Entry 4V9F (X-ray diffraction, 2.40 A resolution); this record covers chains 0 and B of the 34 polymer chains in the assembly.

[Chain 0]
Molecule: 23S Ribosomal RNA
From: Haloarcula marismortui
Sequence (2910 nucleotides; numbered 8 to 2917; the number before each row is that of its first residue):
     8 ACUAUGCCAG CUGGUGGAUU GCUCGGCUCA GGCGCUGAUG AAGGACGUGC CAAGCUGCGA
    68 UAAGCUGUGG GGAGCCGCAC GGAGGCGAAG AACCACAGAU UUCCGAAUGA GAAUCUCUCU
   128 AACAAUUGCU UCGCGCAAUG AGGAACCCCG AGAACUGAAA CAUCUCAGUA UCGGGAGGAA
   188 CAGAAAACGC AACGUGAUGU CGUUAGUAAC CGCGAGUGAA CGCGAUACAG CCCAAACCGA
   248 AGCCCUCACG GGCAAUGUGG UGUCAGGGCU ACCUCUCAUC AGCCGACCGU CUUCACGAAG
   308 UCUCUUGGAA UAGAGCGUGA UACAGGGUGA CAACCCCGUA CUGAAGACCA GUACGCUGUG
   368 CGGUAGUGCC AGAGUAGCGG GGGUUGGAUA UCCCUCGCGA AUAACGCAGG CAUCGACUGC
   428 GAAGGCUAAA CACAACCUGA GACCGAUAGU GAACAAGUAG UGUGAACGAA CGCUGCAAAG
   488 UACCCUCAGA AGGGAGGCGA AAUAGAGCAU GAAAUCAGUU GGCGAUCGAG CGACAGGGCA
   548 UACAAGGUCC CUUGACGAAU GACCGAGACG CGAGUCUCCA GUAAGACUCA CGGGAAGCCG
   608 AUGUUCUGUC GUACGUUUUG AAAAACGAGC CAGGGAGUGU GUCUGUAUGG CAAGUCUAAC
   668 CGGAGUAUCC GGGGAGGCAC AGGGAAACCG ACAUGGCCGC AGGGCUUUGC CCGAGGGCCG
   728 CCGUCUUCAA GGGCGGGGAG CCAUGUGGAC ACGACCCGAA UCCGGACGAU CUACGCAUGG
   788 ACAAGAUGAA GCGUGCCGAA AGGCACGUGG AAGUCUGUUA GAGUUGGUGU CCUACAAUAC
   848 CCUCUCGUGA UCUAUGUGUA GGGGUGAAAG GCCCAUCGAG UCCGGCAACA GCUGGUUCCA
   908 AUCGAAACAU GUCGAAGCAU GACCUCCGCC GAGGUAGUCU GUGAGGUAGA GCGACCGAUU
   968 GGUGUGUCCG CCUCCGAGAG GAGUCGGCCC UCCUGUCAAA CUCCAAACUU ACAGACGCUG
  1028 UUUGACGCGG GGAUUCCGGU GCGCGGGGUA AGCCUGUGUA CCAGGAGGGG AACAACCCAG
  1088 AGAUAGGUUA AGGUCCCCAA GUGUGGAUUA AGUGUAAUCC UCUGAAGGUG GUCUCGAGCC
  1148 CUAGACAGCC GGGAGGUGAG CUUAGAAGCA GCUACCCUCU AAGAAAAGCG UAACAGCUUA
  1208 CCGGCCGAGG UUUGAGGCGC CCAAAAUGAU CGGGACUCAA AUCCACCACC GAGACCUGUC
  1268 CGUACCACUC AUACUGGUAA UCGAGUAGAU UGGCGCUCUA AUUGGAUGGA AGCAGGGGCG
  1328 AGAGCUCCUG UGGACCGAUU AGUGACGAAA AUCCUGGCCA UAGUAGCAGC GAUAGUCGGG
  1388 UGAGAACCCC GACGGCCUAA UGGAUAAGGG UUCCUCAGCA CUGCUGAUCA GCUGAGGGUU
  1448 AGCCGGUCCU AAGUCUCACC GCAACUCGAC UGAGACGAAA UGGGAAACAG GUUAAUAUUC
  1508 CUGUGCCAUC AUGCAGUGAA AGUUGACGCC CUGGGGUCGA UCACGCCGGG CAUUCGCCCG
  1568 GUCGAACCGU CCAACUCCGU GGAAGCCGUA AUGGCAGGAA GCGGACGAAC GGCGGCAUAG
  1628 GGAAACGUGA UUCAACCUGG GGCCCAUGAA AAGACGAGCA UGAUGUCCGU ACCGAGAACC
  1688 GACACAGGUG UCCAUGGCGG CGAAAGCCAA GGCCUGUCGG GAGCAACCAA CGUUAGGGAA
  1748 UUCGGCAAGU UAGUCCCGUA CCUUCGGAAG AAGGGAUGCC UGCUCCGGAA CGGAGCAGGU
  1808 CGCAGUGACU CGGAAGCUCG GACUGUCUAG UAACAACAUA GGUGACCGCA AAUCCGCAAG
  1868 GACUCGUACG GUCACUGAAU CCUGCCCAGU GCAGGUAUCU GAACACCUCG UACAAGAGGA
  1928 CGAAGGACCU GUCAACGGCG GGGGUAACUA UGACCCUCUU AAGGUAGCGU AGUACCUUGC
  1988 CGCAUCAGUA GCGGCUUGCA UGAAUGGAUU AACCAGAGCU UCACUGUCCC AACGUUGGGC
  2048 CCGGUGAACU GUACAUUCCA GUGCGGAGUC UGGAGACACC CAGGGGGAAG CGAAGACCCU
  2108 AUGGAGCUUU ACUGCAGGCU GUCGCUGAGA CGUGGUCGCC GAUGUGCAGC AUAGGUAGGA
  2168 GACACUACAC AGGUACCCGC GCUAGCGGGC CACCGAGUCA ACAGUGAAAU ACUACCCGUC
  2228 GGUGACUGCG ACUCUCACUC CGGGAGGAGG ACACCGAUAG CCGGGCAGUU UGACUGGGGC
  2288 GGUACGCGCU CGAAAAGAUA UCGAGCGCGC CCUAUGGUCA UCUCAGCCGG GACAGAGACC
  2348 CGGCGAAGAG UGCAAGAGCA AAAGAUGACU UGACAGUGUU CUUCCCAACG AGGAACGCUG
  2408 ACGCGAAAGC GUGGUCUAGC GAACCAAUUA GCCUGCUUGA UGCGGGCAAU UGAUGACAGA
  2468 AAAGCUACCC UAGGGAUAAC AGAGUCGUCA CUCGCAAGAG CACAUAUCGA CCGAGUGGCU
  2528 UGCUACCUCG AUGUCGGUUC CCUCCAUCCU GCCCGUGCAG AAGCGGGCAA GGGUGAGGUU
  2588 GUUCGCCUAU UAAAGGAGGU CGUGAGCUGG GUUUAGACCG UCGUGAGACA GGUCGGCUGC
  2648 UAUCUACUGG GUGUGUAAUG GUGUCUGACA AGAACGACCG UAUAGUACGA GAGGAACUAC
  2708 GGUUGGUGGC CACUGGUGUA CCGGUUGUUC GAGAGAGCAC GUGCCGGGUA GCCACGCCAC
  2768 ACGGGGUAAG AGCUGAACGC AUCUAAGCUC GAAACCCACU UGGAAAAGAG ACACCGCCGA
  2828 GGUCCCGCGU ACAAGACGCG GUCGAUAGAC UCGGGGUGUG CGCGUCGAGG UAACGAGACG
  2888 UUAAGCCCAC GAGCACUAAC AGACCAAAGC
Not modelled in the structure: 973-995, 1953-1955, 2150-2225
Modified residues: 1MA (6-hydro-1-methyladenosine-5'-monophosphate) at position 628, OMU (o2'-methyluridine 5'-monophosphate) at position 2587, OMG (o2'-methylguanosine-5'-monophosphate) at position 2588, UR3 (3-methyluridine-5'-monophoshate) at position 2619, PSU (pseudouridine-5'-monophosphate) at position 2621
Bound ions: Mg2+ site 1 near G28 (its only coordinating residue here); Na+ site 1: C40, G41, C443; Na+ site 2 near G56 (its only coordinating residue here); Na+ site 3: G66, U108; Mg2+ site 2 near U115 (its only coordinating residue here); Na+ site 4: C130, U146; Na+ site 5: C141, G142; Mg2+ site 3: G147, A183 (shared with 1 residue of chain M); Mg2+ site 4: C162, U2276; Mg2+ site 5: G164, A169; Na+ site 6: A165, A166, A167; Mg2+ site 6: A166, G219; 98 more Mg2+ sites not listed; 64 more Na+ sites not listed; 2 more K+ sites not listed

[Chain B]
Molecule: 50S ribosomal protein L3P
From: Haloarcula marismortui
UniProt: P20279 (RL3_HALMA); residues 0-337 here correspond to UniProt positions 1-338 (UniProt number = residue number + 1)
Chain sequence (338 residues; each row starts with the number of its first residue; numbering starts at 0):
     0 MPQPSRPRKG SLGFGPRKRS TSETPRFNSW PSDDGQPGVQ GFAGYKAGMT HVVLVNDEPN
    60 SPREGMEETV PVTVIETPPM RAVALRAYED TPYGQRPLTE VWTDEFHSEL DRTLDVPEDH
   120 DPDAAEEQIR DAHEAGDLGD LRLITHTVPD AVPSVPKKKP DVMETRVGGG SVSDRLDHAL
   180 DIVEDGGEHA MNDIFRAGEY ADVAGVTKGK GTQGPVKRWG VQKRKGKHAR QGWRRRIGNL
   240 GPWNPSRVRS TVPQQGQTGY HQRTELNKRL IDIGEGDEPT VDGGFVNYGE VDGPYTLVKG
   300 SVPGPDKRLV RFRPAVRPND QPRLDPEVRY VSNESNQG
Not modelled in the structure: 0
Bound ions: Na+ site 1: Arg229 (shared with G836(0), U837(0), A1736(0), A1737(0) of chain 0); Mg2+ site 1: Gln230 (shared with G836(0), U2615(0) of chain 0); Na+ site 2: Gln230 (shared with U837(0) of chain 0); Mg2+ site 2: Asn335 (shared with A2757(0) of chain 0)

[How chain 0 and chain B interact]
Contacting residue pairs (332):
  U835(0) with Lys226(B), phosphate contact; Arg229(B), salt bridge to the phosphate; Gln230(B), hydrogen bond to the phosphate
  G836(0) with Arg229(B), phosphate contact; Gln230(B), phosphate contact
  U837(0) with Gln230(B), phosphate contact; Gly231(B), phosphate contact
  U1234(0) with Pro244(B), base contact; Arg246(B), hydrogen bond to the base; Arg248(B), hydrogen bond to the sugar
  A1732(0) with Thr211(B), hydrogen bond to the sugar; Gln212(B), sugar contact
  A1733(0) with Thr211(B), sugar contact; Gln212(B), sugar contact; Gly213(B), hydrogen bond to the phosphate; Gln254(B), sugar contact
  C1734(0) with Arg234(B), salt bridge to the phosphate; Arg235(B), hydrogen bond to the sugar
  C1735(0) with Gly231(B), phosphate contact; Trp232(B), phosphate contact; Arg233(B), hydrogen bond to the phosphate; Arg234(B), hydrogen bond to the phosphate; Arg235(B), salt bridge to the phosphate
  A1736(0) with Gly231(B), phosphate contact; Arg233(B), salt bridge to the phosphate
  C1750(0) with Lys226(B), base contact
  G1751(0) with Lys226(B), hydrogen bond to the base
  C1753(0) with Lys226(B), sugar contact; Arg229(B), hydrogen bond to the base
  A1754(0) with Arg229(B), hydrogen bond to the sugar
  U2034(0) with Gly225(B), hydrogen bond to the phosphate
  C2035(0) with Lys224(B), phosphate contact; Gly225(B), hydrogen bond to the phosphate
  C2036(0) with Lys224(B), salt bridge to the phosphate
  C2037(0) with Lys224(B), hydrogen bond to the phosphate
  A2038(0) with Gln221(B), phosphate contact; Lys222(B), hydrogen bond to the phosphate; Lys224(B), salt bridge to the phosphate
  A2039(0) with Val215(B), phosphate contact; Lys222(B), phosphate contact; Arg234(B), salt bridge to the phosphate
  C2065(0) with Ser245(B), phosphate contact; Arg246(B), hydrogen bond to the phosphate
  C2066(0) with Pro244(B), phosphate contact; Arg246(B), salt bridge to the phosphate
  A2089(0) with Gln254(B), base contact
  G2090(0) with Gln253(B), hydrogen bond to the base; Gln254(B), sugar contact
  G2091(0) with Arg235(B), salt bridge to the phosphate; Leu239(B), base contact; Gln253(B), hydrogen bond to the base
  G2092(0) with Trp232(B), hydrogen bond to the phosphate; Arg235(B), salt bridge to the phosphate; Leu239(B), sugar contact
  G2093(0) with Asn238(B), phosphate contact; Leu239(B), hydrogen bond to the phosphate; Gly240(B), sugar contact; Pro241(B), hydrogen bond to the sugar; Trp242(B), hydrogen bond to the sugar; Pro244(B), sugar contact; Ser245(B), hydrogen bond to the base; Arg246(B), hydrogen bond to the base; Val247(B), base contact
  G2094(0) with Trp242(B), sugar contact; Ser245(B), sugar contact
  A2096(0) with Trp242(B), sugar contact
  G2544(0) with His227(B), base contact
  U2545(0) with Gln2(B), hydrogen bond to the phosphate
  U2546(0) with Gln2(B), hydrogen bond to the base; Gln221(B), sugar contact; Ile236(B), sugar contact; Gly237(B), hydrogen bond to the sugar; Asn238(B), hydrogen bond to the base
  C2547(0) with Gln2(B), hydrogen bond to the base; Arg5(B), salt bridge to the phosphate; Lys8(B), salt bridge to the phosphate; Val220(B), phosphate contact; Gln221(B), hydrogen bond to the phosphate; Asn238(B), hydrogen bond to the base; Pro252(B), phosphate contact
  C2548(0) with Arg5(B), salt bridge to the phosphate; Arg7(B), phosphate contact; Lys8(B), hydrogen bond to the phosphate; Pro241(B), base contact; Arg248(B), sugar contact; Thr250(B), hydrogen bond to the sugar; Val251(B), sugar contact; Pro252(B), sugar contact
  C2549(0) with Arg7(B), salt bridge to the phosphate; Leu11(B), phosphate contact; Arg248(B), hydrogen bond to the sugar; Thr250(B), sugar contact
  G2580(0) with Pro6(B), phosphate contact
  U2581(0) with Ser4(B), hydrogen bond to the phosphate; Arg5(B), phosphate contact
  G2582(0) with Pro3(B), phosphate contact; Ser4(B), hydrogen bond to the phosphate
  A2583(0) with Pro3(B), phosphate contact
  C2591(0) with Pro1(B), phosphate contact
  G2606(0) with Pro241(B), base contact; Asn243(B), hydrogen bond to the sugar
  U2607(0) with Trp242(B), stacking on the base; Asn243(B), hydrogen bond to the phosphate
  G2609(0) with Asn238(B), hydrogen bond to the base; Gly240(B), base contact; Pro241(B), sugar contact; Trp242(B), hydrogen bond to the sugar
  U2610(0) with Asn238(B), hydrogen bond to the base; Trp242(B), phosphate contact
  G2613(0) with Arg223(B), hydrogen bond to the sugar; Trp232(B), sugar contact; Gly237(B), base contact; Asn238(B), base contact
  C2614(0) with Arg223(B), hydrogen bond to the sugar; His227(B), hydrogen bond to the sugar; Gln230(B), phosphate contact; Trp232(B), sugar contact
  U2615(0) with Lys226(B), phosphate contact; His227(B), sugar contact; Gln230(B), phosphate contact
  G2616(0) with Lys226(B), salt bridge to the phosphate
  A2653(0) with Arg246(B), sugar contact; Val247(B), hydrogen bond to the sugar
  C2654(0) with Val247(B), sugar contact; Arg248(B), sugar contact; Ser249(B), phosphate contact; Gln253(B), hydrogen bond to the sugar
  U2655(0) with Arg217(B), hydrogen bond to the sugar; Ser249(B), phosphate contact; Gln253(B), hydrogen bond to the sugar; Gln254(B), hydrogen bond to the sugar
  G2656(0) with Pro15(B), phosphate contact; Arg16(B), hydrogen bond to the phosphate; Lys17(B), phosphate contact; Arg217(B), hydrogen bond to the phosphate; Gly255(B), sugar contact; Gln256(B), hydrogen bond to the sugar
  G2657(0) with Lys17(B), phosphate contact; Arg18(B), hydrogen bond to the phosphate
  G2658(0) with Arg18(B), salt bridge to the phosphate
  G2668(0) with Asp114(B), hydrogen bond to the base
  U2669(0) with Thr112(B), hydrogen bond to the sugar; Leu113(B), sugar contact; Asp114(B), sugar contact
  G2670(0) with Arg85(B), base contact; Thr112(B), sugar contact; Leu113(B), sugar contact; Val161(B), sugar contact
  U2671(0) with Arg25(B), salt bridge to the phosphate; Arg85(B), hydrogen bond to the base; Val161(B), phosphate contact; Glu163(B), hydrogen bond to the sugar
  C2672(0) with Arg25(B), salt bridge to the phosphate; Arg85(B), hydrogen bond to the sugar; Tyr87(B), hydrogen bond to the sugar; Pro96(B), sugar contact; Arg141(B), hydrogen bond to the phosphate; Met162(B), phosphate contact; Glu163(B), hydrogen bond to the phosphate
  U2673(0) with Gln94(B), hydrogen bond to the sugar; Arg141(B), salt bridge to the phosphate
  G2674(0) with Tyr92(B), sugar contact; Gly93(B), phosphate contact; Gln94(B), hydrogen bond to the phosphate
  A2678(0) with Leu11(B), hydrogen bond to the sugar; Gly12(B), base contact
  G2679(0) with Leu11(B), sugar contact; Gly12(B), sugar contact
  A2681(0) with Ser10(B), hydrogen bond to the base
  C2682(0) with Arg316(B), salt bridge to the phosphate
  C2707(0) with Asn59(B), phosphate contact
  G2708(0) with Asn59(B), sugar contact
  G2713(0) with Pro6(B), sugar contact
  U2714(0) with Arg7(B), phosphate contact; Gly9(B), hydrogen bond to the phosphate; Ser10(B), hydrogen bond to the phosphate; Phe13(B), sugar contact
  G2715(0) with Gly9(B), phosphate contact; Ser10(B), hydrogen bond to the phosphate; Phe13(B), sugar contact; Arg16(B), salt bridge to the phosphate; Arg262(B), hydrogen bond to the sugar; Glu264(B), hydrogen bond to the base
  G2716(0) with Thr206(B), phosphate contact; Arg262(B), salt bridge to the phosphate; Glu264(B), sugar contact; Ser300(B), hydrogen bond to the base; Pro302(B), sugar contact
  C2717(0) with Lys45(B), hydrogen bond to the phosphate; Met48(B), sugar contact; Thr206(B), phosphate contact; Lys207(B), hydrogen bond to the phosphate; Lys209(B), salt bridge to the phosphate; Ser300(B), sugar contact; Val301(B), sugar contact; Pro302(B), sugar contact; Gly303(B), hydrogen bond to the phosphate
  C2718(0) with Lys45(B), salt bridge to the phosphate; Met48(B), sugar contact; Lys207(B), salt bridge to the phosphate
  A2719(0) with Met48(B), sugar contact; Thr49(B), hydrogen bond to the sugar; His50(B), hydrogen bond to the sugar; Pro70(B), base contact; Asn335(B), sugar contact
  U2756(0) with Gln336(B), phosphate contact; Gly337(B), hydrogen bond to the phosphate
  A2757(0) with Val285(B), phosphate contact; Asn335(B), phosphate contact; Gln336(B), phosphate contact; Gly337(B), hydrogen bond to the phosphate
  C2759(0) with Lys207(B), salt bridge to the phosphate
  C2760(0) with Lys209(B), salt bridge to the phosphate; Lys216(B), salt bridge to the phosphate
  C2764(0) with Pro70(B), sugar contact
  C2765(0) with Lys267(B), hydrogen bond to the sugar; Lys298(B), sugar contact; Gly299(B), sugar contact; Ser300(B), hydrogen bond to the base
  A2766(0) with Leu265(B), hydrogen bond to the sugar; Asn266(B), sugar contact; Lys267(B), sugar contact; Lys298(B), salt bridge to the phosphate
  C2767(0) with Asn266(B), hydrogen bond to the phosphate; Arg316(B), hydrogen bond to the phosphate; Asn318(B), hydrogen bond to the phosphate
  A2768(0) with Arg316(B), hydrogen bond to the phosphate; Asn318(B), hydrogen bond to the phosphate
  C2806(0) with Ser28(B), hydrogen bond to the phosphate; Arg312(B), phosphate contact; Arg316(B), sugar contact
  U2807(0) with Gly12(B), base contact; Phe13(B), sugar contact; Asn27(B), hydrogen bond to the phosphate; Ser28(B), hydrogen bond to the phosphate; Thr263(B), hydrogen bond to the phosphate; Arg312(B), salt bridge to the phosphate
  U2808(0) with Gly12(B), sugar contact; Phe13(B), hydrogen bond to the sugar; Gly14(B), hydrogen bond to the sugar; Asn27(B), phosphate contact; Gln261(B), hydrogen bond to the phosphate; Arg262(B), phosphate contact; Thr263(B), hydrogen bond to the phosphate
  G2809(0) with Gly14(B), sugar contact; Pro15(B), sugar contact; Lys17(B), hydrogen bond to the phosphate; Gln261(B), phosphate contact
  G2810(0) with Lys17(B), salt bridge to the phosphate; Thr20(B), phosphate contact
  G2815(0) with Tyr92(B), hydrogen bond to the base
  G2817(0) with Arg95(B), sugar contact
  A2818(0) with Arg95(B), sugar contact; Pro96(B), hydrogen bond to the sugar
  C2819(0) with Arg85(B), hydrogen bond to the base; Pro96(B), sugar contact; Leu97(B), phosphate contact; Thr98(B), phosphate contact; Glu99(B), hydrogen bond to the sugar
  A2820(0) with Thr98(B), phosphate contact; Glu99(B), sugar contact; Trp101(B), hydrogen bond to the sugar; His119(B), phosphate contact
  C2821(0) with Asp114(B), hydrogen bond to the sugar; Val115(B), hydrogen bond to the sugar; Pro116(B), sugar contact; Glu117(B), phosphate contact; Asp118(B), sugar contact; His119(B), salt bridge to the phosphate
  C2822(0) with Asp114(B), sugar contact; Val115(B), sugar contact; Glu117(B), hydrogen bond to the phosphate; Asp118(B), hydrogen bond to the phosphate
  A2827(0) with Asp114(B), phosphate contact
  G2828(0) with Asp114(B), phosphate contact
  U2837(0) with Glu22(B), base contact; Val154(B), base contact; Pro155(B), base contact; Lys156(B), base contact; Pro304(B), phosphate contact; Asp305(B), sugar contact; Lys306(B), salt bridge to the phosphate; Arg307(B), hydrogen bond to the sugar
  A2838(0) with Lys207(B), phosphate contact; Gly208(B), hydrogen bond to the phosphate; Tyr259(B), sugar contact; Arg307(B), salt bridge to the phosphate
  C2839(0) with Arg18(B), hydrogen bond to the phosphate; Gly208(B), phosphate contact; Lys209(B), phosphate contact; Gly210(B), hydrogen bond to the phosphate; Gln256(B), hydrogen bond to the phosphate
  A2840(0) with Gly210(B), phosphate contact; Thr211(B), hydrogen bond to the phosphate
  G2842(0) with Arg18(B), hydrogen bond to the base
  A2843(0) with Arg18(B), hydrogen bond to the base
  C2844(0) with Tyr259(B), sugar contact
  G2845(0) with Glu22(B), sugar contact
  C2846(0) with Pro155(B), sugar contact; Lys156(B), phosphate contact; Lys158(B), salt bridge to the phosphate
  G2847(0) with Arg111(B), salt bridge to the phosphate; Pro155(B), sugar contact; Lys156(B), phosphate contact; Lys157(B), hydrogen bond to the phosphate; Lys158(B), hydrogen bond to the phosphate
  G2848(0) with Arg111(B), salt bridge to the phosphate; Lys157(B), salt bridge to the phosphate
  G2851(0) with Lys157(B), hydrogen bond to the phosphate
  A2852(0) with Lys157(B), salt bridge to the phosphate
  U2853(0) with Pro155(B), phosphate contact
  G2860(0) with Gly282(B), hydrogen bond to the base; Gln336(B), base contact
  G2861(0) with Asp281(B), hydrogen bond to the sugar; Gly282(B), sugar contact; Ser334(B), hydrogen bond to the sugar; Gln336(B), hydrogen bond to the base
  G2862(0) with Ser334(B), hydrogen bond to the phosphate; Gln336(B), sugar contact; Gly337(B), phosphate contact
  C2897(0) with Phe284(B), sugar contact; Val285(B), sugar contact; Asn286(B), hydrogen bond to the sugar; Gln336(B), hydrogen bond to the base
  G2898(0) with Gly282(B), sugar contact; Gly283(B), sugar contact; Phe284(B), sugar contact; Asn286(B), phosphate contact; Tyr287(B), sugar contact; Gly288(B), phosphate contact
  A2899(0) with Tyr287(B), phosphate contact; Glu289(B), sugar contact
Also at the interface, not in a pair above, chain 0 (124 interface residues in all): A2095, U2539, A2680, G2712, C2720, G2758, G2823, G2863
Also at the interface, not in a pair above, chain B (146 interface residues in all): Asp120, Ile143, Thr257, His260, Arg310, Val315, Glu333

[Summary]
Chain 0 and chain B form an interface of 124 and 146 residues respectively; the contacts include 122 hydrogen
bonds, 39 salt bridges and 1 aromatic stacking contact. Polar contacts include U1234(0)-Arg246(B),
G1751(0)-Lys226(B) and C1753(0)-Arg229(B). C40(0), G41(0) and C443(0) form the Na+ site 1.
Here chain 0 is 23S Ribosomal RNA and chain B is 50S ribosomal protein L3P, both from Haloarcula marismortui.
Entry 4V9F (The re-refined crystal structure of the Haloarcula marismortui large ribosomal subunit at 2.4
Angstrom resolution: more ...) was determined by X-ray diffraction.
